Entry 1JM4 (solution NMR); this record covers chains A and B.

[Chain A]
Name: HIV-1 Tat Peptide
Amino-acid sequence (11 residues; row label = number of the first residue in the row):
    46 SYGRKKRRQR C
Modified / non-standard residues: Lys50 (n(6)-acetyllysine; ALY)
Reported in the primary citation:
  - post-translational modification sites: Lys50

[Chain B]
Name: P300/CBP-associated Factor
From: Homo sapiens
Notes: fragment: Bromodomain
UniProt: Q92831 (PCAF_HUMAN); residues 719-832 here correspond to UniProt positions 448-561 (UniProt number = residue number - 271)
Amino-acid sequence (118 residues; row label = number of the first residue in the row):
   715 GSHMSKEPRD PDQLYSTLKS ILQQVKSHQS AWPFMEPVKR TEAPGYYEVI RFPMDLKTMS
   775 ERLKNRYYVS KKLFMADLQR VFTNCKEYNP PESEYYKCAN ILEKFFFSKI KEAGLIDK
Differences from the reference sequence: cloning artifact (715-718)
Reported in the primary citation:
  - conformationally variable residues (loop rearrangement, side-chain flip): Phe748, Val752, Tyr760 to Ile764, Tyr802
  - mutagenesis - W746A, E750A, T755A, I764A, D769A, N798A, C799A, N803A: unchanged binding to HIV-1 Tat Peptide (chain A)
  - specificity-determining residues: Glu756 (by similarity / conservation)

[Interface between chain A and chain B]
Pairs across the interface (21):
  Tyr47(A) - Pro758(B)
  Tyr47(A) - Gly759(B)
  Tyr47(A) - Tyr802(B)
  Gly48(A) - Pro758(B)
  Gly48(A) - Gly759(B)
  Gly48(A) - Tyr802(B)
  Arg49(A) - Ala757(B)
  Arg49(A) - Pro758(B)
  Arg49(A) - Tyr802(B)
  Lys50(A) - Glu750(B)
  Lys50(A) - Val752(B)
  Lys50(A) - Tyr760(B)
  Lys50(A) - Asp769(B)
  Lys50(A) - Cys799(B)
  Lys50(A) - Tyr802(B)
  Lys50(A) - Asn803(B)
  Lys51(A) - Lys753(B)
  Arg52(A) - Lys753(B)
  Arg53(A) - Lys753(B)
  Gln54(A) - Glu756(B)
  Cys56(A) - Glu756(B)
Also at the interface, not in a pair above, chain A (10 interface residues in all): Ser46
Also at the interface, not in a pair above, chain B (17 interface residues in all): Pro747, Pro751, Val763, Glu801, Tyr809
The authors on this interface:
  - specific contacts: Val752(B)-Lys50(A), Glu756(B)-Gln54(A), Tyr760(B)-Lys50(A), Val763(B)-Tyr47(A), Tyr802(B)-Lys50(A), Tyr802(B)-Tyr47(A), Tyr809(B)-Lys50(A)
  - interface residues, chain B: Ala757(B)
  - hot spots on chain B (mutagenesis) - Y802A, Y809A: decreased binding to HIV-1 Tat Peptide (chain A)

[Overview]
The interface between chain A and chain B involves 10 residues on one side and 17 on the other. The paper
describes contacts between Val752(B) and Lys50(A), Glu756(B) and Gln54(A) and Tyr760(B) and Lys50(A) among
others. From the paper: Y802A and Y809A of chain B reduce binding to HIV-1 Tat Peptide (chain A); the
interface residue Ala757(B); 10 substitutions were tested in all.
Chain A is HIV-1 Tat Peptide and chain B is P300/CBP-associated Factor (Homo sapiens); the structure, NMR
Structure of P/CAF Bromodomain in Complex with HIV-1 Tat Peptide, was determined by solution NMR.
